Entry 1L0O (X-ray diffraction, 2.90 A resolution); this record covers chains A and B of the 3 polymer chains in the assembly.

== Chain A (and B) ==
Protein: Anti-sigma F factor
Source organism: Geobacillus stearothermophilus
Notes: chain B of this document is another copy of the same molecule, construct and numbering; everything in this record applies to it too
Reference sequence: O32727 (SP2AB_BACST); numbering as in UniProt (aligned over 1-142)
Chain sequence (150 residues; numbered 1 to 150; the number before each row is that of its first residue):
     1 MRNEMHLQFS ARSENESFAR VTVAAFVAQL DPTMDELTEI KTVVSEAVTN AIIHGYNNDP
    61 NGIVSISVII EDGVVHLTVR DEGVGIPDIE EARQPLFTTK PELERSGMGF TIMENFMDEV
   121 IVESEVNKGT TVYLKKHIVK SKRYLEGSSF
Unresolved in the structure: 142-150
Differences from the reference sequence: cloning artifact (143-150)
Bound ions: Mg2+: N50 (together with ADP)
Ligand contacts: ADP (adenosine-5'-diphosphate): N50, A51, H54, G55, D81, G85, I86, A92, F97, T98, T99, K100, R105, S106, G107, M108, G109, F110, T130

== How chain A and chain B interact ==
Contacting residue pairs (43):
  M1(A) - R12(B)
  R2(A) - R12(B)  hydrogen bond (backbone-side chain)
  N3(A) - S10(B)  hydrogen bond
  N3(A) - R12(B)
  N3(A) - N15(B)  hydrogen bond
  E4(A) - F9(B)
  E4(A) - S10(B)
  M5(A) - L7(B)  hydrophobic
  M5(A) - Q8(B)
  M5(A) - F18(B)  hydrophobic
  H6(A) - H6(B)
  H6(A) - L7(B)
  H6(A) - Q8(B)  hydrogen bond (backbone-backbone)
  L7(A) - M5(B)  hydrophobic
  L7(A) - H6(B)
  L7(A) - L7(B)  hydrophobic
  Q8(A) - M5(B)
  Q8(A) - H6(B)  hydrogen bond (backbone-backbone)
  Q8(A) - Q8(B)  hydrogen bond
  F9(A) - E4(B)
  S10(A) - N3(B)
  S10(A) - E4(B)  hydrogen bond (side chain-backbone)
  R12(A) - M1(B)
  R12(A) - R2(B)  hydrogen bond (side chain-backbone)
  R12(A) - N3(B)
  E14(A) - Q29(B)
  N15(A) - N3(B)  hydrogen bond
  N15(A) - F26(B)
  N15(A) - Q29(B)
  F18(A) - M5(B)  hydrophobic
  F18(A) - T22(B)
  F18(A) - F26(B)  hydrophobic
  V21(A) - V21(B)  hydrophobic
  V21(A) - A25(B)  hydrophobic
  T22(A) - F18(B)
  T22(A) - T22(B)
  A25(A) - F18(B)  hydrophobic
  A25(A) - V21(B)  hydrophobic
  F26(A) - N15(B)
  F26(A) - F18(B)  hydrophobic
  Q29(A) - E14(B)
  Q29(A) - N15(B)
  I63(A) - E4(B)

== Summary ==
Chain A and chain B form an interface of 20 and 19 residues respectively, with 9 hydrogen bonds. Polar
contacts include R2(A)-R12(B), N3(A)-S10(B) and N3(A)-N15(B). Ligands of chain A: ADP.
Chain A and chain B are both Anti-sigma F factor (Geobacillus stearothermophilus); the structure, Crystal
Structure of the Bacillus stearothermophilus Anti-Sigma Factor SpoIIAB with the Sporulation Sigma Factor
SigmaF, was determined by X-ray diffraction.
